PDB entry 8YNZ | electron microscopy, 3.41 A resolution | chains A and B

Chain A (and B):
Protein: Uncharacterized MFS-type transporter EfpA
From: Mycobacterium tuberculosis H37Rv
Notes: chain B of this document is another copy of the same molecule, construct and numbering; everything in this record applies to it too
UniProtKB: P9WJY5 (EFPA_MYCTU); residue numbers follow UniProt; this construct covers 1-530
Chain sequence (569 residues; numbered 1 to 569; the number before each row is that of its first residue):
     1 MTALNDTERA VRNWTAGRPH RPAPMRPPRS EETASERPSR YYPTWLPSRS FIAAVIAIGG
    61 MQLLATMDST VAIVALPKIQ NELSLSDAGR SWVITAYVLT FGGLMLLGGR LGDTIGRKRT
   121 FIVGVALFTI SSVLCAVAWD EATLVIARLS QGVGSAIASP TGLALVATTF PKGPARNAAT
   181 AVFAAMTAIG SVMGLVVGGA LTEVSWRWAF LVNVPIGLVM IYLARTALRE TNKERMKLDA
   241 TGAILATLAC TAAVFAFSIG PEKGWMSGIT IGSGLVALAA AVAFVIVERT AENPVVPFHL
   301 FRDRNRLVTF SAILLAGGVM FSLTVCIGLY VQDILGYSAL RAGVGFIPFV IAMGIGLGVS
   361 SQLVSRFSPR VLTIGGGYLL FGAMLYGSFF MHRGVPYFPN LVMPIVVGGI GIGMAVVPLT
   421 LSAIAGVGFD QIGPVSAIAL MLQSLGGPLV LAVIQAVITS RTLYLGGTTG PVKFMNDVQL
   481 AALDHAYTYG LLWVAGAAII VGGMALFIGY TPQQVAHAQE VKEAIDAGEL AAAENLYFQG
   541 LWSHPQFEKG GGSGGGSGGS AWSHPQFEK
Unresolved in the structure: 1-47, 520-569
Differences from the reference sequence: expression tag (531-569)
Small-molecule neighbours: A1AQR ((1S,3S)-N-[6-bromo-5-(pyrimidin-2-yl)pyridin-2-yl]-2,2-dimethyl-3-(2-methylprop-1-en-1-yl)cyclopropane-1-carboxamide): Ala316, Val319, Met320, Thr373, Ile374, Gly377, Tyr378, Leu380, Phe381, Ala415, Val416, Leu419, Ala498, Ile499, Val501, Gly502, Gly503, Leu506

Interface between chain A and chain B:
Residue-residue contacts (15):
  Arg370(A) - Phe389(B)
  Val371(A) - Phe390(B)  hydrophobic
  Ile374(A) - Leu385(B)  hydrophobic
  Ile374(A) - Phe389(B)  hydrophobic
  Tyr378(A) - Tyr378(B)  hydrogen bond (backbone-side chain)
  Tyr378(A) - Leu379(B)
  Tyr378(A) - Gly382(B)  hydrogen bond (side chain-backbone)
  Leu379(A) - Tyr378(B)
  Gly382(A) - Tyr378(B)  hydrogen bond (backbone-side chain)
  Leu385(A) - Ile374(B)  hydrophobic
  Phe389(A) - Leu506(B)  hydrophobic
  Phe390(A) - Phe367(B)  hydrophobic
  Phe390(A) - Val371(B)  hydrophobic
  Leu492(A) - Leu506(B)  hydrophobic
  Ile499(A) - Ile499(B)  hydrophobic
Interface residues without a listed pair, chain A (13 interface residues in all): Phe381, Leu506
Interface residues without a listed pair, chain B (14 interface residues in all): Arg370, Phe381, Leu492

Overview:
13 residues of chain A and 14 residues of chain B are in contact; the contacts include 3 hydrogen bonds. Polar
contacts include Tyr378(A)-Tyr378(B) and Tyr378(A)-Gly382(B). Ligands of chain A: compound A1AQR.
Both chains are Uncharacterized MFS-type transporter EfpA (Mycobacterium tuberculosis H37Rv). Entry 8YNZ (The
structure of EfpA_BRD-8000.3 complex) was determined by electron microscopy, deposited together with 8X6X.
